Entry 7D7R (electron microscopy, 4.00 A resolution); this record covers chains A and B.

# Chain A (and B)
Protein: ATP-binding cassette sub-family B member 6, mitochondrial
Source organism: Homo sapiens
Notes: chain B of this document is another copy of the same molecule, construct and numbering; everything in this record applies to it too
UniProt: Q9NP58 (ABCB6_HUMAN); residue numbers follow UniProt; this construct covers 1-842
Amino-acid sequence (842 residues; row label = number of the first residue in the row):
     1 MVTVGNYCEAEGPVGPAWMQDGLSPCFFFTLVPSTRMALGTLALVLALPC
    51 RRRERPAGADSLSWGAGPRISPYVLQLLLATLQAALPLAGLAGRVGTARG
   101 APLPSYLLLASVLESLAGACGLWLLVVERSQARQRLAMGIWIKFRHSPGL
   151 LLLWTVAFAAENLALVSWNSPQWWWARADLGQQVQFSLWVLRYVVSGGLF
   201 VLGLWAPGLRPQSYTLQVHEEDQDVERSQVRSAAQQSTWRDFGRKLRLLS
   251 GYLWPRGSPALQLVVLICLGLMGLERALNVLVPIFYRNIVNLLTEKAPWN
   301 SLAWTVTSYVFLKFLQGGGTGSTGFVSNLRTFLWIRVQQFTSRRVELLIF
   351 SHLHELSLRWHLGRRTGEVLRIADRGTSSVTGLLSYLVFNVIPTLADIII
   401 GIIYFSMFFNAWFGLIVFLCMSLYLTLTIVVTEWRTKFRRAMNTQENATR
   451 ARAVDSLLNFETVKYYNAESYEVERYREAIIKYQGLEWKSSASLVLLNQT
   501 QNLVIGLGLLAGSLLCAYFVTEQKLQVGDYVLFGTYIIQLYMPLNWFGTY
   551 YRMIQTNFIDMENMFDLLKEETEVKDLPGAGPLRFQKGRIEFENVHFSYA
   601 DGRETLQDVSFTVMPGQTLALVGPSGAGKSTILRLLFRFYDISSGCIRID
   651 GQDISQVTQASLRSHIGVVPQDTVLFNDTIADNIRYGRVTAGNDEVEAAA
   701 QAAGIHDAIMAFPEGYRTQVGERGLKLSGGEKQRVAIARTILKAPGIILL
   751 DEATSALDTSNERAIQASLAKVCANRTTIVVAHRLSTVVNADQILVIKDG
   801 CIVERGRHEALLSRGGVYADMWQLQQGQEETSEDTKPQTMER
Disordered / not traced: 1-240, 298-304, 828-842
Curated features (UniProtKB/Swiss-Prot):
  - binding site (ATP): Tyr-599, Gly-623 to Arg-634
  - glycosylation: Asn-6 (N-linked (GlcNAc...) asparagine)
From the paper describing this entry:
  - mutagenesis - T294A: decreased catalytic activity
  - mutagenesis - Y286A, T294A, V531A: decreased expression
  - mutagenesis - Y286A, V531A, M542A, W546A, W546V: abolished catalytic activity on substrate-stimulated
  - mutagenesis - W546F: unchanged catalytic activity on substrate-stimulated

# Chain A / chain B interface
Pairs across the interface - 117 pairs, chain A then chain B:
  Tyr-286(A) / Tyr-530(B)
  Tyr-286(A) / Val-531(B)
  Tyr-286(A) / Gly-534(B)
  Ile-289(A) / Tyr-530(B)  hydrophobic
  Leu-293(A) / Val-520(B)  hydrophobic
  Leu-293(A) / Gly-528(B)
  Lys-296(A) / Thr-521(B)
  Lys-296(A) / Gln-523(B)
  Val-306(A) / Thr-521(B)
  Tyr-309(A) / Ala-517(B)  hydrophobic
  Lys-313(A) / Ser-513(B)  hydrogen bond (side chain-backbone)
  Lys-313(A) / Leu-514(B)
  Lys-313(A) / Ala-517(B)
  Gln-316(A) / Tyr-530(B)
  Gly-324(A) / Asn-502(B)
  Phe-325(A) / Gln-499(B)
  Asn-328(A) / Val-495(B)
  Asn-328(A) / Asn-498(B)  hydrogen bond (side chain-backbone)
  Asn-328(A) / Gln-499(B)  hydrogen bond
  Phe-332(A) / Trp-488(B)
  Ile-335(A) / Trp-488(B)
  Ile-335(A) / Ser-491(B)
  Arg-336(A) / Trp-488(B)
  Gln-339(A) / Gln-484(B)
  Ser-342(A) / Gln-484(B)  hydrogen bond
  Arg-343(A) / Gln-484(B)
  Glu-346(A) / Tyr-476(B)  hydrogen bond
  Leu-347(A) / Val-473(B)
  Leu-347(A) / Arg-477(B)
  Phe-350(A) / Leu-457(B)  hydrophobic
  Phe-350(A) / Val-473(B)  hydrophobic
  Phe-350(A) / Tyr-476(B)  hydrophobic
  Leu-353(A) / Leu-457(B)  hydrophobic
  His-354(A) / Leu-457(B)
  His-354(A) / Val-463(B)
  His-354(A) / Lys-464(B)  hydrogen bond (backbone-side chain)
  His-354(A) / Glu-469(B)
  Glu-355(A) / Lys-464(B)
  His-361(A) / Phe-460(B)
  Thr-366(A) / Val-454(B)
  Thr-366(A) / Leu-457(B)
  Thr-366(A) / Leu-458(B)
  Leu-370(A) / Ala-453(B)  hydrophobic
  Leu-370(A) / Val-454(B)  hydrophobic
  Asp-374(A) / Arg-450(B)
  Arg-450(A) / Asp-374(B)
  Arg-452(A) / Asn-677(B)  hydrogen bond (side chain-backbone)
  Ala-453(A) / Leu-370(B)  hydrophobic
  Val-454(A) / Thr-366(B)
  Val-454(A) / Leu-370(B)  hydrophobic
  Leu-457(A) / Phe-350(B)  hydrophobic
  Leu-457(A) / Leu-353(B)  hydrophobic
  Leu-457(A) / His-354(B)
  Leu-457(A) / Thr-366(B)
  Leu-458(A) / Thr-366(B)
  Asn-459(A) / Val-674(B)
  Phe-460(A) / His-361(B)
  Val-463(A) / His-354(B)
  Lys-464(A) / His-354(B)  hydrogen bond (side chain-backbone)
  Lys-464(A) / Glu-355(B)
  Tyr-465(A) / Arg-663(B)
  Tyr-465(A) / Val-668(B)  hydrophobic
  Tyr-466(A) / Tyr-686(B)
  Tyr-466(A) / Gly-687(B)
  Tyr-466(A) / Arg-739(B)
  Tyr-466(A) / Thr-740(B)
  Asn-467(A) / Ala-660(B)
  Asn-467(A) / Arg-663(B)
  Asn-467(A) / Ser-664(B)
  Glu-469(A) / His-354(B)
  Val-473(A) / Leu-347(B)
  Val-473(A) / Phe-350(B)  hydrophobic
  Tyr-476(A) / Glu-346(B)  hydrogen bond
  Tyr-476(A) / Leu-347(B)  hydrophobic
  Tyr-476(A) / Phe-350(B)  hydrophobic
  Arg-477(A) / Leu-347(B)
  Gln-484(A) / Gln-339(B)
  Gln-484(A) / Ser-342(B)  hydrogen bond
  Gln-484(A) / Arg-343(B)
  Glu-487(A) / Gln-339(B)
  Trp-488(A) / Phe-332(B)
  Trp-488(A) / Ile-335(B)
  Trp-488(A) / Arg-336(B)
  Ser-491(A) / Ile-335(B)
  Val-495(A) / Asn-328(B)
  Asn-498(A) / Asn-328(B)  hydrogen bond (backbone-side chain)
  Gln-499(A) / Phe-325(B)
  Gln-499(A) / Asn-328(B)  hydrogen bond
  Asn-502(A) / Gly-324(B)
  Ser-513(A) / Lys-313(B)  hydrogen bond (backbone-side chain)
  Leu-514(A) / Lys-313(B)
  Ala-517(A) / Tyr-309(B)  hydrophobic
  Ala-517(A) / Lys-313(B)
  Val-520(A) / Leu-293(B)  hydrophobic
  Thr-521(A) / Lys-296(B)
  Thr-521(A) / Val-306(B)
  Gln-523(A) / Lys-296(B)
  Gly-528(A) / Leu-293(B)
  Tyr-530(A) / Tyr-286(B)
  Tyr-530(A) / Ile-289(B)  hydrophobic
  Tyr-530(A) / Val-290(B)  hydrophobic
  Tyr-530(A) / Gln-316(B)
  Val-531(A) / Tyr-286(B)
  Val-531(A) / Val-531(B)  hydrophobic
  Gly-534(A) / Tyr-286(B)
  Ala-660(A) / Asn-467(B)
  Arg-663(A) / Tyr-465(B)
  Arg-663(A) / Asn-467(B)
  Ser-664(A) / Asn-467(B)
  Val-668(A) / Tyr-465(B)  hydrophobic
  Val-674(A) / Asn-459(B)
  Asn-677(A) / Arg-452(B)  hydrogen bond (backbone-side chain)
  Tyr-686(A) / Tyr-466(B)
  Gly-687(A) / Tyr-466(B)
  Ala-736(A) / Tyr-466(B)
  Arg-739(A) / Tyr-466(B)
  Thr-740(A) / Tyr-466(B)
Also at the interface, not in a pair above, chain A (92 interface residues in all): Val-290, Val-310, Gly-317, Thr-320, Ser-351, Ser-456, Glu-461, Thr-462, Tyr-471, Glu-472, Ile-480, Ile-481, Gly-485, Ala-492, Leu-509, Leu-510, Pro-670, Val-689, Lys-743
Also at the interface, not in a pair above, chain B (92 interface residues in all): Val-310, Gly-317, Thr-320, Thr-331, Ser-351, Glu-461, Thr-462, Tyr-471, Glu-472, Ile-480, Ile-481, Gly-485, Glu-487, Ala-492, Leu-509, Leu-510, Pro-670, Val-689, Ala-736, Lys-743

# In short
Chain A and chain B each contribute 92 residues to their interface; the contacts include 14 hydrogen bonds.
Polar contacts include Lys-313(A)/Ser-513(B), Asn-328(A)/Asn-498(B) and Asn-328(A)/Gln-499(B). From the paper:
Y286A, V531A and M542A of chain A, among others, abolish catalytic activity on substrate-stimulated; Y286A,
T294A and V531A of chain A reduce expression.
Both chains are ATP-binding cassette sub-family B member 6, mitochondrial (Homo sapiens). Entry 7D7R (Cryo-EM
structure of the core domain of human ABCB6 transporter) was determined by electron microscopy, deposited
together with 7D7N.
